PDB entry 3IRH | X-ray diffraction, 2.40 A resolution | chains B and C of the 4 polymer chains in the assembly

# Chain B (and C)
Protein: HD domain protein
Source organism: Enterococcus faecalis
Notes: chain C of this document is another copy of the same molecule, construct and numbering; everything in this record applies to it too
UniProt: Q836G9 (Q836G9_ENTFA); residue numbers follow UniProt; this construct covers 1-456
Chain sequence (480 residues; numbered -23 to 456; the number before each row is that of its first residue; numbers below 1 keep their minus sign (Met-23 is residue -23)):
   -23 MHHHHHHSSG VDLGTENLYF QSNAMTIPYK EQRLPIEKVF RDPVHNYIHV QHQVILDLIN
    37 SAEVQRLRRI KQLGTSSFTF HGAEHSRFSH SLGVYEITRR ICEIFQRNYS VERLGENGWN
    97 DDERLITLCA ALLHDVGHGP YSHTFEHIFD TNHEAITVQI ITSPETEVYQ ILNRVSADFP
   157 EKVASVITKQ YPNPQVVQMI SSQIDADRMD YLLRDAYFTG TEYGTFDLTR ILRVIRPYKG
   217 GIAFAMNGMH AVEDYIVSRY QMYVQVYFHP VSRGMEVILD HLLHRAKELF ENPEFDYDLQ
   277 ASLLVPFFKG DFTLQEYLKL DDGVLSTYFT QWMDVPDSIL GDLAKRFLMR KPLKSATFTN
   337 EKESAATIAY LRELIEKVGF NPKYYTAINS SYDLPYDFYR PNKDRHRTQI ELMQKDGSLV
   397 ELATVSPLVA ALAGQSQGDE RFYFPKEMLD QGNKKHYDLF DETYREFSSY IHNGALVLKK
Unresolved in the structure: -23 to 0, 372-382 (chain C: -23 to 0, 427-428)
Sequence notes: expression tag (-23 to 0)
Ion coordination: Ca2+: His66, His110, Asp111, Asp183
Small-molecule neighbours:
  - 2'-deoxyguanosine-5'-triphosphate (DGT), molecule 1: Lys14, Val15, Phe16, Leu32, Ile35, Asn36, Gln41, Arg44, Phe64
  - 2'-deoxyguanosine-5'-triphosphate (DGT), molecule 2: Phe54, Thr55, Val247, Arg326, Pro328, Lys330, Lys422
  - 2'-deoxyadenosine 5'-triphosphate (DTP): Gln48, Leu49, Gly50, Thr51, Ser52, Arg63, Asp111, His114, His119, His129, Tyr187, Asp191, Tyr239, Tyr243, Glu252, Tyr368, Asp369
What the authors report for this chain:
  - Ca2+ coordination: His66, His110, Asp111, Asp183
  - binding site for 2'-deoxyguanosine-5'-triphosphate: Lys14, Asn36, Gln41, Arg44, Phe64, Arg326, Lys330, Lys422
  - binding site for 2'-deoxyadenosine 5'-triphosphate: Gln48, Leu49, Arg63, His119, Tyr187, Asp191, Tyr239, Tyr243, Tyr368
  - catalytic residues: His114, Glu122, His129 (proposed by the authors, not directly observed)
  - conformationally variable residues (helix shift): Ser52 to Phe56

# Chain B / chain C interface
Residue-residue contacts (39; chain B residue first):
  Gly196(B) with Arg206(C), hydrogen bond (backbone-side chain)
  Thr197(B) with Arg206(C)
  Tyr199(B) with Arg206(C); His226(C); Ala227(C); Asp230(C)
  Phe202(B) with Glu198(C)
  Asp203(B) with Glu198(C)
  Arg206(B) with Tyr199(C); Gln241(C)
  His226(B) with Tyr236(C); Gln237(C), hydrogen bond (backbone-side chain); Val240(C); Gln241(C)
  Glu229(B) with Tyr236(C), hydrogen bond
  Asp230(B) with Tyr199(C); Gln237(C), hydrogen bond; Gln241(C), hydrogen bond
  Val233(B) with Val233(C), hydrophobic; Leu404(C), hydrophobic
  Tyr236(B) with Pro403(C)
  Gln237(B) with His226(C); Glu229(C), hydrogen bond; Asp230(C); Leu404(C)
  Val240(B) with His226(C)
  Gln241(B) with His226(C)
  Gln390(B) with Asn449(C)
  Lys391(B) with Asn449(C); Gly450(C)
  Asp392(B) with His448(C), salt bridge; Asn449(C)
  Ser402(B) with Gln411(C), hydrogen bond
  Pro403(B) with Gln411(C)
  Leu404(B) with Ala407(C); Gly410(C); Gln411(C), hydrogen bond (backbone-side chain)
  Val405(B) with Gln411(C), hydrogen bond (backbone-side chain)
  Leu408(B) with Leu404(C), hydrophobic
Other interface residues (no listed pair), chain B (29 interface residues in all): Glu198, Thr201, Ala227, Ser394, Val401, Gln411, Asn449
Other interface residues (no listed pair), chain C (23 interface residues in all): Thr201, Lys391, Leu408

# Summary
Chain B and chain C form an interface of 29 and 23 residues respectively; the contacts include 9 hydrogen
bonds and 1 salt bridge. Polar pairs include Asp392(B)-His448(C), Gly196(B)-Arg206(C) and His226(B)-Gln237(C).
From the paper: catalytic residues His114(B), Glu122(B) and His129(B); a binding site for 2'-deoxyadenosine
5'-triphosphate at Gln48(B), Leu49(B) and Arg63(B) among others.
Both chains are HD domain protein (Enterococcus faecalis). Entry 3IRH (Structure of an Enterococcus Faecalis
HD-domain protein complexed with dGTP and dATP) was determined by X-ray diffraction, deposited together with
2O6I.
